PDB entry 4FAS | X-ray diffraction, 2.10 A resolution | chains B and E of the 6 polymer chains in the assembly

Chain B:
Protein: Hydroxylamine oxidoreductase
From: Nitrosomonas europaea
Notes: EC 1.7.3.4
UniProtKB: Q50925 (HAO_NITEU); residues 1-546 here correspond to UniProt positions 25-570 (UniProt number = residue number + 24)
Chain sequence (546 residues; row label = number of the first residue in the row):
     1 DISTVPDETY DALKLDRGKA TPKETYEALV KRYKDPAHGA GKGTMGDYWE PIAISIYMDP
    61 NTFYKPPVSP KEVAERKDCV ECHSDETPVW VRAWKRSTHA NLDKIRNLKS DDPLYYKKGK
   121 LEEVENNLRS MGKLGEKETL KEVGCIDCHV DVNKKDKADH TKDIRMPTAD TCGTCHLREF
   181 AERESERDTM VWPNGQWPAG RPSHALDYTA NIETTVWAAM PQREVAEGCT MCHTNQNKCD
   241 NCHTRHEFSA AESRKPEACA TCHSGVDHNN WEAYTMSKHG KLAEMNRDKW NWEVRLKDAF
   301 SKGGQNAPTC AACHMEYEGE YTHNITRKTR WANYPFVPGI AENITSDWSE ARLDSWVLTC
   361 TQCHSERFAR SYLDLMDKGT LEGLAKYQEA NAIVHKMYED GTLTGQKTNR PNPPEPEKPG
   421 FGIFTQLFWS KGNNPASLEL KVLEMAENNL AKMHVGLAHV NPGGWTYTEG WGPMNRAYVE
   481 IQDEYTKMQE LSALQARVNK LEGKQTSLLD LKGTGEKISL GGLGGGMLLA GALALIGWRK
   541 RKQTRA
Unresolved in the structure: 503-546
Covalently attached groups: heme c (HEC) linked to C79, C82, C145, C148, C172, C175, C239, C242, C259, C262, C310, C313, C360, C363; Isoporphyrin containing Fe (ISW) linked to Y467
Bound ions: heme c Fe (7 sites), coordinated by H83, H99, H149, H160, H176, H204, H243, H246, H263, H279, H314, H323, H364, H459
Residues lining bound ligands:
  - heme c (HEC), molecule 1: Y57, Y64, P67, S69, P70, E72, A74, E75, D78, H83, E86, I146, H149, V150, A158, H160, I164, M166
  - heme c (HEC), molecule 2: Y57, P60, H83, T87, W90, V91, W94, H99, V143, G144, H149, M166, P167, K238, D240, R245, H246, F248
  - heme c (HEC), molecule 3: M58, V89, W90, M231, K238, D240, N241, T244, R245
  - heme c (HEC), molecule 4: T98, H99, L102, K117, K120, L121, V124, L128, L140, V143, V152, P167, T171, H176, H243, F248, S249, A250, A251
  - heme c (HEC), molecule 5: Y116, K117, K120, A169, H176, E179, F180, R183, H204, N235, H243, A250, S253, R254, R295, L296, A311, M315, Y321, H323
  - heme c (HEC), molecule 6: R201, P202, S203, H204, D207, A210, M231, C232, H233, T234, N235, N241, S253, A258, H263, A311, H314, I325, T329, A332, N333
  - heme c (HEC), molecule 7: P256, H263, N270, W271, Y274, H279, P308, T309, H314, K328, T329, R330, W331, A332, N333, W356, L373, M376, A458, H459
  - heme c (HEC), molecule 8: K278, H279, L282, F300, N306, A307, P308, W356, T359, H364, F368, Y372, L373, V460
  - heme c (HEC), molecule 9: H364, S365, F368
  - heme c (HEC), molecule 10: S365, E366, R367, F368
  - Isoporphyrin containing Fe (ISW; {3,3'-[(9S)-8,13-diethenyl-3,7,12,17-tetramethyl-9,10-dihydroporphyrin-2,18-diyl-kappa~4~N~21~,N~22~,N~23~,N~24~]dipropanoato(2-)}iron), molecule 1: W197, R201, P202, A210, N211, T214, V216, W217, G228, C229, C232, H233, T261, H263, H268, A332, N333, Y334, F424, F428
  - Isoporphyrin containing Fe (ISW), molecule 2: P462, G463, T466

Chain E:
Protein: NE1300
From: Nitrosomonas europaea
UniProtKB: Q82V11 (Q82V11_NITEU); residues 1-69 here correspond to UniProt positions 23-91 (UniProt number = residue number + 22)
Chain sequence (69 residues; row label = number of the first residue in the row):
     1 SGNLESSLAP ISAKDMLDYL ACKDKKPTDV VKSHTEVENG KIVRVKCGDI VALVQKAREQ
    61 SGDAWQGGY
Unresolved in the structure: 1-6, 56-69
Cystine bridges: C22-C47

Chain B / chain E interface:
Contacting residue pairs - 25 pairs, chain B then chain E:
  N194(B) - S7(E)
  N194(B) - L8(E)
  Q196(B) - L8(E)
  G339(B) - L8(E)
  A341(B) - M16(E)
  E342(B) - L8(E)
  E342(B) - A9(E)
  E342(B) - P10(E)
  E342(B) - I11(E)  hydrogen bond (side chain-backbone)
  E342(B) - M16(E)
  N343(B) - L8(E)
  T345(B) - M16(E)
  T345(B) - L20(E)
  K378(B) - L17(E)
  L381(B) - A13(E)
  L381(B) - M16(E)  hydrophobic
  L381(B) - L17(E)  hydrophobic
  L381(B) - L20(E)  hydrophobic
  E382(B) - L17(E)
  E382(B) - H34(E)
  L384(B) - A13(E)  hydrophobic
  A385(B) - A13(E)
  A385(B) - T35(E)
  Q388(B) - S12(E)
  Q388(B) - A13(E)  hydrogen bond (side chain-backbone)
Interface residues without a listed pair, chain B (14 interface residues in all): I344
Interface residues without a listed pair, chain E (14 interface residues in all): K14, Y19

In short:
The chain B/chain E interface involves 14 residues from each chain, with 2 hydrogen bonds. Polar contacts
include E342(B)-I11(E) and Q388(B)-A13(E). Ligands of chain B: 3 copies of heme c and Isoporphyrin containing
Fe.
Here chain B is Hydroxylamine oxidoreductase and chain E is NE1300, both from Nitrosomonas europaea. Entry
4FAS (Complex crystal structure of hydroxylamine oxidoreductase and NE1300 from Nitrosomonas europaea) was
determined by X-ray diffraction.
